3VMH - chains A and D of the 6 polymer chains in the assembly; structure by X-ray diffraction, 1.85 A resolution.

[Chain A]
Name: Terminal oxygenase component of carbazole
Notes: EC 1.14.12.22
Reference sequence: Q84II6 (Q84II6_9BURK); numbering as in UniProt (aligned over 1-384)
Amino-acid sequence (392 residues; numbered 1 to 392; the number before each row is that of its first residue):
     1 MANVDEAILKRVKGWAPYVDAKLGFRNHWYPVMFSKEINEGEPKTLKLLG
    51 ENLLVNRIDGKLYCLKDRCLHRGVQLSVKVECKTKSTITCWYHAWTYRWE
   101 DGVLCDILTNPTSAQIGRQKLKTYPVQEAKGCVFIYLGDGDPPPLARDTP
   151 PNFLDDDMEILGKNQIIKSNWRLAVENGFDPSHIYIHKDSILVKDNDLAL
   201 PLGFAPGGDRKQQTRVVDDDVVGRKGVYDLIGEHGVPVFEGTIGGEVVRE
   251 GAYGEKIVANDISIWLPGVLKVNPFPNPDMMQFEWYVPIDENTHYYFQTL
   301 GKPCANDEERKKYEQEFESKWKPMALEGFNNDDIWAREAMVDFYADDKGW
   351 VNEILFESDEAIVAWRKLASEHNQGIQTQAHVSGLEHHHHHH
Unresolved in the structure: 390-392
Sequence notes: expression tag (385-392)
Bound ions: 2Fe-2S cluster Fe: Cys69, His71, Cys90, His93; Fe2+: His183, His187, Asp333 (together with oxygen molecule)
Ligand contacts:
  - 2Fe-2S cluster (FES): Cys69, His71, Arg72, Val74, Cys90, Tyr92, His93, Ala94, Trp95
  - oxygen molecule (OXY): His183, His187, Phe329, Asn330, Asp333
From the paper describing this entry:
  - catalytic residues: Glu284, Tyr296, Arg337 (proposed by the authors, not directly observed)

[Chain D]
Name: Ferredoxin component of carbazole
Organism: Pseudomonas resinovorans
Notes: EC 1.14.12.22
Reference sequence: Q8GI16 (Q8GI16_PSERE); residue numbers follow UniProt; this construct covers 1-107
Amino-acid sequence (115 residues; row label = number of the first residue in the row):
     1 MNQIWLKVCAASDMQPGTIRRVNRVGAAPLAVYRVGDQFYATEDTCTHGI
    51 ASLSEGTLDGDVIECPFHGGAFNVCTGMPASSPCTVPLGVFEVEVKEGEV
   101 YVAGEKKLEHHHHHH
Unresolved in the structure: 1-3, 108-115
Sequence notes: expression tag (108-115)
Bound ions: 2Fe-2S cluster Fe: Cys46, His48, Cys65, His68
Ligand contacts: 2Fe-2S cluster (FES): Cys46, His48, Gly49, Ile50, Ala51, Cys65, Phe67, His68, Gly69, Gly70, Pro83, Cys84
Curated features (UniProtKB/Swiss-Prot):
  - binding site ([2Fe-2S] cluster): Cys46, His48, Cys65, His68

[Interface between chain A and chain D]
Residue-residue contacts (31; chain A residue first):
  Arg11(A) - Pro66(D)
  Arg11(A) - Phe67(D)
  Arg11(A) - His68(D)  hydrogen bond (side chain-backbone)
  Arg11(A) - Gly69(D)  hydrogen bond (backbone-backbone)
  Arg11(A) - Gly70(D)
  Arg11(A) - Ser82(D)  hydrogen bond (side chain-backbone)
  Arg11(A) - Pro83(D)
  Val12(A) - Phe67(D)
  Lys13(A) - Glu64(D)  salt bridge
  Lys13(A) - Pro66(D)  hydrogen bond (backbone-backbone)
  Gly14(A) - Pro66(D)  hydrogen bond (backbone-backbone)
  Trp15(A) - Phe67(D)  hydrophobic
  Arg210(A) - Ser52(D)
  Arg210(A) - Glu55(D)  salt bridge
  Trp350(A) - His68(D)
  Val351(A) - His48(D)
  Val351(A) - His68(D)
  Val351(A) - Pro83(D)
  Asn352(A) - His48(D)
  Asn352(A) - Pro83(D)
  Glu353(A) - His48(D)  hydrogen bond (backbone-side chain)
  Glu353(A) - His68(D)  salt bridge
  Ile354(A) - His48(D)
  Leu355(A) - His48(D)
  Leu355(A) - Gly49(D)
  Leu355(A) - Ile50(D)
  Phe356(A) - Ile50(D)
  Glu357(A) - Ile50(D)
  Asp359(A) - Ile50(D)
  Glu360(A) - Ile50(D)
  Val363(A) - Phe67(D)  hydrophobic
Also at the interface, not in a pair above, chain A (18 interface residues in all): Lys367
Also at the interface, not in a pair above, chain D (14 interface residues in all): Arg21

[In short]
The interface between chain A and chain D involves 18 residues on one side and 14 on the other; the contacts
include 6 hydrogen bonds and 3 salt bridges. Among the polar pairs are Lys13(A)-Glu64(D), Arg210(A)-Glu55(D)
and Glu353(A)-His68(D). Ligands of chain A: 2Fe-2S cluster and oxygen molecule. The paper reports catalytic
residues Glu284(A), Tyr296(A) and Arg337(A).
Chain A is Terminal oxygenase component of carbazole and chain D is Ferredoxin component of carbazole
(Pseudomonas resinovorans); the structure, Oxygen-bound complex between oxygenase and ferredoxin in carbazole
1,9a-dioxygenase, was determined by X-ray diffraction (same publication as 3VMG and 3VMI).
